PDB entry 6HJI | X-ray diffraction, 2.80 A resolution | chains A and B of the 5 polymer chains in the assembly

# Chain A (and B)
Name: Proton-gated ion channel
From: Gloeobacter violaceus
Notes: chain B of this document is another copy of the same molecule, construct and numbering; everything in this record applies to it too
UniProtKB: Q7NDN8 (GLIC_GLOVI); residues 1-317 here correspond to UniProt positions 43-359 (UniProt number = residue number + 42)
Sequence (317 residues; row label = number of the first residue in the row):
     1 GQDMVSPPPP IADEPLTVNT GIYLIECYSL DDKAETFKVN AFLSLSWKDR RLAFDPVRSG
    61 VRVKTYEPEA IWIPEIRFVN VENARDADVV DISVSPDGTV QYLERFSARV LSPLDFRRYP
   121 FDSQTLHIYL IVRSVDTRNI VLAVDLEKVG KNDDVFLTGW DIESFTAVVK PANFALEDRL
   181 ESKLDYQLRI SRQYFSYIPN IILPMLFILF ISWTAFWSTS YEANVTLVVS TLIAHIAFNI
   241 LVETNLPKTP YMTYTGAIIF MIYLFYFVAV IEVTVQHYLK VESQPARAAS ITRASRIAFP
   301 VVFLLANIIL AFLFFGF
Disordered / not traced: 1-4, 316-317
Bound ions: Na+ near Ile71 (its only coordinating residue here)
Ligand contacts:
  - butenoic acid (BEO), molecule 1: Ile25, Phe42, Arg105, Asn152
  - butenoic acid (BEO), molecule 2: Arg77, Val79, Ile131, Phe174, Leu176, Glu181
  - diundecyl phosphatidyl choline (PLC), molecule 1: Arg118, Phe121, Tyr194, Ile198, Ile202, Leu203, Leu206, Tyr254, Ile258, Asn307, Phe315
  - diundecyl phosphatidyl choline (PLC), molecule 2: Phe210, Trp213, Thr214, Trp217, Arg296, Pro300
  - diundecyl phosphatidyl choline (PLC), molecule 3: Phe267, Ile271, Thr274, Val275, Tyr278
Reported in the primary citation:
  - binding site for butenoic acid: Phe42, Arg77, Arg105, Ile131, Glu181

# How chain A and chain B interact
Pairs across the interface (77):
  Tyr23(A) - Leu176(B)
  Tyr23(A) - Glu177(B)
  Ile25(A) - Val79(B)
  Glu26(A) - Val79(B)
  Glu26(A) - Asn80(B)
  Glu26(A) - Val81(B)  hydrogen bond (side chain-backbone)
  Glu26(A) - Leu111(B)
  Tyr28(A) - Glu82(B)  hydrogen bond (side chain-backbone)
  Asn40(A) - Val81(B)
  Asn40(A) - Glu82(B)  hydrogen bond (side chain-backbone)
  Phe42(A) - Arg77(B)
  Ser44(A) - Glu177(B)
  Val63(A) - Asp136(B)
  Thr65(A) - Asp136(B)
  Asp86(A) - Asn83(B)
  Asp88(A) - Arg77(B)
  Val89(A) - Glu75(B)
  Val90(A) - Glu75(B)
  Val90(A) - Arg77(B)
  Val90(A) - Arg133(B)
  Asp91(A) - Asp136(B)
  Asp91(A) - Arg179(B)  salt bridge
  Ser93(A) - Asp136(B)  hydrogen bond
  Ser93(A) - Arg179(B)
  Leu103(A) - Arg133(B)
  Leu103(A) - Glu177(B)
  Arg105(A) - Arg77(B)
  Arg105(A) - Phe78(B)  hydrogen bond (side chain-backbone)
  Arg105(A) - Val79(B)  hydrogen bond (side chain-backbone)
  Ser107(A) - Asn83(B)  hydrogen bond
  Lys148(A) - Glu177(B)
  Lys148(A) - Asp178(B)  salt bridge
  Phe156(A) - Leu111(B)  hydrophobic
  Phe156(A) - Pro113(B)
  Thr158(A) - Glu35(B)  hydrogen bond
  Thr158(A) - Pro247(B)
  Gly159(A) - Lys248(B)
  Gln193(A) - Pro250(B)
  Phe195(A) - Thr249(B)
  Phe195(A) - Pro250(B)
  Phe195(A) - Tyr251(B)
  Phe195(A) - Met252(B)
  Ser196(A) - Lys248(B)
  Ser196(A) - Thr249(B)
  Tyr197(A) - Lys248(B)  hydrogen bond
  Pro199(A) - Phe260(B)
  Asn200(A) - Asn239(B)
  Asn200(A) - Glu243(B)
  Leu203(A) - Phe260(B)  hydrophobic
  Pro204(A) - Tyr263(B)
  Phe207(A) - Phe260(B)  hydrophobic
  Phe207(A) - Leu264(B)  hydrophobic
  Phe207(A) - Phe267(B)  hydrophobic
  Ile208(A) - Leu232(B)  hydrophobic
  Ile208(A) - Ile236(B)  hydrophobic
  Phe210(A) - Phe267(B)  hydrophobic
  Ile211(A) - Leu232(B)  hydrophobic
  Ile211(A) - Phe267(B)  hydrophobic
  Ile211(A) - Val270(B)  hydrophobic
  Thr214(A) - Val270(B)
  Thr214(A) - Thr274(B)
  Trp217(A) - Thr274(B)
  Trp217(A) - Tyr278(B)
  Ser218(A) - Tyr221(B)
  Thr219(A) - His277(B)
  Ser220(A) - Glu222(B)  hydrogen bond
  Ala223(A) - Tyr221(B)  hydrophobic
  Ala223(A) - Val225(B)
  Thr226(A) - Val225(B)
  Leu227(A) - Tyr221(B)
  Ser230(A) - Val229(B)
  Ser230(A) - Ile233(B)
  Ala234(A) - Ile236(B)  hydrophobic
  Phe238(A) - Ile236(B)  hydrophobic
  Phe238(A) - Tyr263(B)
  Leu241(A) - Ile240(B)  hydrophobic
  Arg296(A) - Tyr278(B)
Interface residues without a listed pair, chain A (50 interface residues in all): Tyr119, Ile201, Asn245
Interface residues without a listed pair, chain B (46 interface residues in all): Lys33, Ala84, Glu181, Thr226, Val281

# Summary
50 residues of chain A and 46 residues of chain B are in contact; the contacts include 10 hydrogen bonds and 2
salt bridges. Among the polar pairs are Asp91(A)-Arg179(B), Lys148(A)-Asp178(B) and Glu26(A)-Val81(B). The
paper reports a binding site for butenoic acid at Phe42(A), Arg77(A) and Arg105(A) among others.
Chain A and chain B are both Proton-gated ion channel (Gloeobacter violaceus); the structure, Xray structure
of GLIC in complex with crotonate, was determined by X-ray diffraction together with 6HPP, 6HJA, 6HJB, 6HJZ
and 6HJ3 from the same study.
